Entry 7JG7 (electron microscopy, 3.50 A resolution); this record covers chains G and H of the 20 polymer chains in the assembly.

[Chain G]
Molecule: ATP synthase gamma chain
Organism: Mycolicibacterium smegmatis
UniProt: A0A0D6IUE3 (A0A0D6IUE3_MYCSM); numbering as in UniProt (aligned over 1-307)
Chain sequence (307 residues; row label = number of the first residue in the row):
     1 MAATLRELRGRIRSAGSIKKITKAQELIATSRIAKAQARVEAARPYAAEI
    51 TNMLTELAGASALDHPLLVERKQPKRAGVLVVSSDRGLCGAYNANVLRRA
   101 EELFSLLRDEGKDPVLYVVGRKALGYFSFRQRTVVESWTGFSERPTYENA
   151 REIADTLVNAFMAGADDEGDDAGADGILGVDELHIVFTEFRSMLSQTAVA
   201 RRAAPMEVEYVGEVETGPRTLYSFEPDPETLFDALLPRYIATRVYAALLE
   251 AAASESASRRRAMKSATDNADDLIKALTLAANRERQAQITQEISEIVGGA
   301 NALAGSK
Not modelled in the structure: 1-3, 165-177, 214-221, 304-307

[Chain H]
Molecule: ATP synthase epsilon chain
Organism: Mycolicibacterium smegmatis
UniProt: A0A0D6IU73 (A0A0D6IU73_MYCSM); numbering as in UniProt (aligned over 1-121)
Chain sequence (121 residues; row label = number of the first residue in the row):
     1 MADLNVEIVAVERELWSGPATFVFTRTTAGEIGILPRHIPLVAQLVDDAM
    51 VRVEREGEDDLRIAVDGGFLSVTEETVRILVENAQFESEIDADAAKEDAA
   101 SDDERTAAWGRARLRALGQID
Not modelled in the structure: 1-2, 120-121

[Chain G / chain H interface]
Residue-residue contacts - 11 pairs, chain G then chain H:
  Ala42(G) with Glu12(H); Arg13(H)
  Ala43(G) with Val11(H); Glu12(H)
  Tyr222(G) with Pro40(H)
  Ser223(G) with Pro40(H), hydrogen bond (backbone-backbone); Leu41(H); Val42(H), hydrogen bond (backbone-backbone)
  Phe224(G) with Val42(H)
  Glu225(G) with Val42(H); Gln44(H)
Also at the interface, not in a pair above, chain G (7 interface residues in all): Pro226
Also at the interface, not in a pair above, chain H (10 interface residues in all): Glu14, Ala29, Ala43

[In short]
Chain G and chain H form an interface of 7 and 10 residues respectively; the contacts include 2 hydrogen
bonds. The backbones hydrogen-bond at Ser223(G)-Pro40(H) and Ser223(G)-Val42(H).
Chain G is ATP synthase gamma chain and chain H is ATP synthase epsilon chain, both from Mycolicibacterium
smegmatis; the structure, Cryo-EM structure of bedaquiline-free Mycobacterium smegmatis ATP synthase
rotational state 3 (backbone model), was determined by electron microscopy, deposited together with 7JG5,
7JG6, 7JG8, 7JG9, 7JGA, 7JGB and 7JGC.
